Entry 4R75 (X-ray diffraction, 1.28 A resolution); this record covers chain A.

== Chain A ==
Molecule: ABC-type Fe3+ transport system, periplasmic component
Organism: Actinobacillus pleuropneumoniae
UniProtKB: A3N294 (A3N294_ACTP2); residues 1-319 here correspond to UniProt positions 28-346 (UniProt number = residue number + 27)
Chain sequence (321 residues; row label = number of the first residue in the row; numbers below 1 keep their minus sign (Gly-1 is residue -1)):
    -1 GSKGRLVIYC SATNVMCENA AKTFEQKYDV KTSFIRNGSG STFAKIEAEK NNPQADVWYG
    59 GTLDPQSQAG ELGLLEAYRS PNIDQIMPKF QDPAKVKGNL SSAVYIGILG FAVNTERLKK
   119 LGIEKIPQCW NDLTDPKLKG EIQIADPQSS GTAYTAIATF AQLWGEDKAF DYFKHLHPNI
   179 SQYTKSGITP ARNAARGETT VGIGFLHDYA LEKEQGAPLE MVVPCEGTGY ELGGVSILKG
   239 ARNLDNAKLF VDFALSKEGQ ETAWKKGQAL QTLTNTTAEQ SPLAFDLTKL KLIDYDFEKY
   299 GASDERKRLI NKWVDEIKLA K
Not modelled in the structure: -1 to 0, 319
Disulfides: Cys8-Cys15, Cys127-Cys223
Sequence notes: expression tag (-1 to 0)
Small-molecule neighbours: S7P (1-C-(hydroxymethyl)-6-O-phosphono-beta-D-altrofuranose): Ser9, Thr11, Gly36, Ser37, Gly38, Gly59, Thr60, Tyr103, Ser147, Ser148, Gly149, Thr150, Lys183, Ser184, Gly185, Ile186, Phe203, His205, Asp206, Glu229, Gln269
What the authors report for this chain:
  - binding site for S7P: Ser37, His205, Asp206, Glu229

== Overview ==
Bound to chain A: compound S7P. The paper reports a binding site for S7P at Ser37, His205 and Asp206 among
others.
Chain A is ABC-type Fe3+ transport system, periplasmic component (Actinobacillus pleuropneumoniae); the
structure, Structure of the periplasmic binding protein AfuA from Actinobacillus pleuropneumoniae (exogenous
sedoheptulose-7-phosphate bound), was determined by X-ray diffraction (same publication as 4R72, 4R73 and
4R74).
